PDB entry 1FPN | X-ray diffraction, 2.60 A resolution | chains 3 and 4 of the 4 polymer chains in the assembly

[Chain 3]
Protein: Coat protein VP3
Organism: Human rhinovirus 2
UniProtKB: P04936 (POLG_HRV2); residues 1-237 here correspond to UniProt positions 331-567 (UniProt number = residue number + 330)
Amino-acid sequence (237 residues; each row starts with the number of its first residue):
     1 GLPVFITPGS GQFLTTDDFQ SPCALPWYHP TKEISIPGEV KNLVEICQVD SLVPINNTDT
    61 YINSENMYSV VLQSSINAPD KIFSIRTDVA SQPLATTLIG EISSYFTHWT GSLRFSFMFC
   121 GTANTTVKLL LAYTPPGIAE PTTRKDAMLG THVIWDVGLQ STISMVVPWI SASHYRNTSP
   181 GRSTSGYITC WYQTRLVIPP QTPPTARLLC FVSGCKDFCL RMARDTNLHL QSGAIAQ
Curated features (UniProtKB/Swiss-Prot):
  - region: Ile235 to Gln237 (Amphipathic alpha-helix)

[Chain 4]
Protein: Coat protein VP4
Organism: Human rhinovirus 2
UniProtKB: P04936 (POLG_HRV2); residues 1-68 here correspond to UniProt positions 2-69 (UniProt number = residue number + 1)
Amino-acid sequence (68 residues; each row starts with the number of its first residue):
     1 GAQVSRQNVG THSTQNSVSN GSSLNYFNIN YFKDAASNGA SKLEFTQDPS KFTDPVKDVL
    61 EKGIPTLQ
Unresolved in the structure: 1, 8-24, 44-68
Curated features (UniProtKB/Swiss-Prot):
  - site: Gln68 (Cleavage)
  - lipidation: Gly1 (N-myristoyl glycine)

[Interface between chain 3 and chain 4]
Contacting residue pairs (15; chain 3 residue first):
  Asp18(3) - Gly39(4)
  Asp18(3) - Ala40(4)  hydrogen bond (side chain-backbone)
  Gln20(3) - Ile29(4)
  Gln20(3) - Asn30(4)
  Gln20(3) - Tyr31(4)
  Gln20(3) - Phe32(4)
  Gln20(3) - Ser37(4)
  Ser21(3) - Ser37(4)  hydrogen bond (backbone-side chain)
  Pro22(3) - Ser37(4)
  Cys23(3) - Asp34(4)
  Cys23(3) - Ser37(4)  hydrogen bond (backbone-side chain)
  Pro26(3) - Lys33(4)
  Pro26(3) - Asp34(4)
  Trp27(3) - Lys33(4)
  Trp27(3) - Asp34(4)  hydrogen bond (backbone-side chain)
Other interface residues (no listed pair), chain 3 (8 interface residues in all): Phe19
Other interface residues (no listed pair), chain 4 (12 interface residues in all): Asn28, Ala36, Asn38

[Overview]
8 residues of chain 3 face 12 of chain 4 across their interface; the contacts include 4 hydrogen bonds. Among
the polar pairs are Asp18(3)-Ala40(4), Ser21(3)-Ser37(4) and Cys23(3)-Ser37(4).
Chain 3 is Coat protein VP3 and chain 4 is Coat protein VP4, both from Human rhinovirus 2; the structure,
Human rhinovirus serotype 2 (HRV2), was determined by X-ray diffraction.
